PDB entry 1CAX | X-ray diffraction, 2.60 A resolution | chains C and D of the 6 polymer chains in the assembly

== Chain C ==
Protein: Canavalin
Organism: Canavalia ensiformis
UniProt: P50477 (CANA_CANEN); residue numbers follow UniProt; this construct covers 44-224
Sequence (181 residues; numbered 44 to 224; the number before each row is that of its first residue):
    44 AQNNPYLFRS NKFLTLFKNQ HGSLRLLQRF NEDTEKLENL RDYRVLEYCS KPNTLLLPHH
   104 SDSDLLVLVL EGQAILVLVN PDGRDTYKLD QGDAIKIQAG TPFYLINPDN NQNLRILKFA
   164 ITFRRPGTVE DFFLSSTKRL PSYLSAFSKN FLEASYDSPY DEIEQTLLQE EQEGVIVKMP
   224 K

== Chain D ==
Protein: Canavalin
Organism: Canavalia ensiformis
UniProt: P50477 (CANA_CANEN); residues 241-424 here = UniProt positions 241-424
Sequence (184 residues; each row starts with the number of its first residue):
   241 TLSSQDKPFN LRSRDPIYSN NYGKLYEITP EKNSQLRDLD ILLNCLQMNE GALFVPHYNS
   301 RATVILVANE GRAEVELVGL EQQQQQGLES MQLRRYAATL SEGDIIVIPS SFPVALKAAS
   361 DLNMVGIGVN AENNERNFLA GHKENVIRQI PRQVSDLTFP GSGEEVEELL ENQKESYFVD
   421 GQPR

== Interface between chain C and chain D ==
Residue-residue contacts (61; chain C residue first):
  Tyr49(C) - Glu321(D)
  Tyr49(C) - Gln325(D)
  Tyr49(C) - Met331(D)  hydrogen bond
  Tyr49(C) - Tyr336(D)
  Phe51(C) - Leu317(D)  hydrophobic
  Phe51(C) - Glu321(D)
  Phe51(C) - Tyr336(D)  hydrophobic
  Phe51(C) - Ile346(D)
  Phe51(C) - Val347(D)  hydrogen bond (backbone-backbone)
  Phe51(C) - Pro349(D)  hydrophobic
  Phe51(C) - Phe352(D)  hydrophobic
  Arg52(C) - Ala338(D)
  Arg52(C) - Thr339(D)
  Arg52(C) - Asp344(D)  salt bridge
  Arg52(C) - Ile345(D)
  Arg52(C) - Ile346(D)
  Ser53(C) - Ile345(D)  hydrogen bond (backbone-backbone)
  Asn54(C) - Gly343(D)
  Asn54(C) - Asp344(D)  hydrogen bond
  Phe56(C) - Ile345(D)  hydrophobic
  Leu70(C) - Ile345(D)  hydrophobic
  Phe73(C) - Ile305(D)  hydrophobic
  Glu78(C) - Gln322(D)  hydrogen bond
  Lys79(C) - Glu321(D)
  Lys79(C) - Gln322(D)  hydrogen bond
  Asn82(C) - Thr303(D)  hydrogen bond
  Leu83(C) - Val347(D)  hydrophobic
  Leu83(C) - Val369(D)  hydrophobic
  Tyr86(C) - Val369(D)
  Val88(C) - Ile345(D)  hydrophobic
  Leu109(C) - Leu279(D)  hydrophobic
  Leu109(C) - Leu283(D)  hydrophobic
  Leu111(C) - Leu283(D)  hydrophobic
  Leu113(C) - Asn309(D)
  Leu113(C) - Val365(D)  hydrophobic
  Asp128(C) - Lys247(D)  salt bridge
  Thr129(C) - Leu242(D)
  Tyr130(C) - Leu242(D)  hydrophobic
  Tyr130(C) - Pro248(D)  hydrogen bond (side chain-backbone)
  Tyr130(C) - Asn250(D)
  Lys131(C) - Thr241(D)
  Leu132(C) - Asn250(D)
  Asp133(C) - Arg252(D)  salt bridge
  Gln134(C) - Arg252(D)
  Gly135(C) - Leu251(D)
  Gly135(C) - Arg252(D)
  Asp136(C) - Leu251(D)
  Asp136(C) - Arg252(D)  salt bridge
  Ala137(C) - Asn250(D)
  Ala137(C) - Leu251(D)  hydrogen bond (backbone-backbone)
  Ile138(C) - Pro248(D)
  Ile138(C) - Phe249(D)
  Ile138(C) - Asn250(D)
  Lys139(C) - Gln275(D)  hydrogen bond (backbone-side chain)
  Lys139(C) - Leu279(D)
  Arg158(C) - Asn309(D)
  Leu160(C) - Val307(D)  hydrophobic
  Phe162(C) - Ile281(D)  hydrophobic
  Phe162(C) - Ile305(D)  hydrophobic
  Phe162(C) - Ile367(D)  hydrophobic
  Ile164(C) - Leu279(D)  hydrophobic
Interface residues without a listed pair, chain C (35 interface residues in all): Leu50, Glu90
Interface residues without a listed pair, chain D (37 interface residues in all): Gln245, Arg334, Leu340

== In short ==
Chain C and chain D form an interface of 35 and 37 residues respectively, with 10 hydrogen bonds and 4 salt
bridges. Polar pairs include Arg52(C)-Asp344(D), Asp128(C)-Lys247(D) and Asp133(C)-Arg252(D).
Here chain C is Canavalin and chain D is Canavalin, both from Canavalia ensiformis. Entry 1CAX (Determination
of three crystal structures of canavalin by molecular replacement) was determined by X-ray diffraction,
deposited together with 1CAU, 1CAV and 1CAW.
